3JCO - chains H and I of the 47 polymer chains in the assembly; structure by electron microscopy, 4.80 A resolution (low resolution: residue-level contacts below are approximate; hydrogen-bond / salt-bridge calls are withheld).

# Chain H
Protein: 26S protease regulatory subunit 7 homolog
Source organism: Saccharomyces cerevisiae S288c
Reference sequence: P33299 (PRS7_YEAST); residues 1-467 here = UniProt positions 1-467
Amino-acid sequence (467 residues; numbered 1 to 467; the number before each row is that of its first residue):
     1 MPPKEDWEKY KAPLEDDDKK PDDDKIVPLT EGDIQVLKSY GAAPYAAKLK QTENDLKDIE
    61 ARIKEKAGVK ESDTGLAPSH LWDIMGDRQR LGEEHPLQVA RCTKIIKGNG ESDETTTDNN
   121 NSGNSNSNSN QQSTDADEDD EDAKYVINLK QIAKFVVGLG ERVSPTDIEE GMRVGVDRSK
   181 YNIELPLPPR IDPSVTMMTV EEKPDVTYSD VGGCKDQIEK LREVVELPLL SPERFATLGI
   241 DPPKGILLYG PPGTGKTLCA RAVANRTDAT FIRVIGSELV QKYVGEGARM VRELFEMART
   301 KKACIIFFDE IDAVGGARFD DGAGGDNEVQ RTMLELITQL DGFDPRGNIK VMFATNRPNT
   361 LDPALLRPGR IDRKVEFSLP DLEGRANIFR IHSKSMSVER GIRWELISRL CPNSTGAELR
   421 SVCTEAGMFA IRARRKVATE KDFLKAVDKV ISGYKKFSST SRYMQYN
Disordered / not traced: 1-48, 78-94, 108-142, 457-467
Curated features (UniProtKB/Swiss-Prot):
  - binding site (ATP): Gly-250 to Thr-257
  - modified residue (Phosphoserine): Ser-164, Ser-231

# Chain I
Protein: 26S protease regulatory subunit 4 homolog
Source organism: Saccharomyces cerevisiae S288c
Reference sequence: P40327 (PRS4_YEAST); residue numbers follow UniProt; this construct covers 1-437
Amino-acid sequence (437 residues; numbered 1 to 437; the number before each row is that of its first residue):
     1 MGQGVSSGQD KKKKKGSNQK PKYEPPVQSK FGRKKRKGGP ATAEKLPNIY PSTRCKLKLL
    61 RMERIKDHLL LEEEFVSNSE ILKPFEKKQE EEKKQLEEIR GNPLSIGTLE EIIDDDHAIV
   121 TSPTMPDYYV SILSFVDKEL LEPGCSVLLH HKTMSIVGVL QDDADPMVSV MKMDKSPTES
   181 YSDIGGLESQ IQEIKESVEL PLTHPELYEE MGIKPPKGVI LYGAPGTGKT LLAKAVANQT
   241 SATFLRIVGS ELIQKYLGDG PRLCRQIFKV AGENAPSIVF IDEIDAIGTK RYDSNSGGER
   301 EIQRTMLELL NQLDGFDDRG DVKVIMATNK IETLDPALIR PGRIDRKILF ENPDLSTKKK
   361 ILGIHTSKMN LSEDVNLETL VTTKDDLSGA DIQAMCTEAG LLALRERRMQ VTAEDFKQAK
   421 ERVMKNKVEE NLEGLYL
Disordered / not traced: 1-87, 204-214, 424-437
Curated features (UniProtKB/Swiss-Prot):
  - binding site (ATP): Gly-223 to Thr-230
  - lipidation: Gly-2 (N-myristoyl glycine)
  - cross-link (Glycyl lysine isopeptide (Lys-Gly)): Lys-234 (interchain with G-Cter in ubiquitin), Lys-255 (interchain with G-Cter in ubiquitin), Lys-290 (interchain with G-Cter in ubiquitin)
  - mutagenesis: Lys-229 (K229Q: 73% loss of ATPase activity)

# Interface between chain H and chain I
Residue-residue contacts (90; chain H residue first):
  Lys-50(H) / Glu-92(I)
  Gln-51(H) / Lys-88(I)
  Gln-51(H) / Glu-91(I)
  Gln-51(H) / Glu-92(I)
  Gln-51(H) / Gln-95(I)
  Thr-52(H) / Gln-95(I)
  Asn-54(H) / Leu-96(I)
  Asn-54(H) / Ile-99(I)
  Asn-54(H) / Phe-135(I)
  Asp-55(H) / Gln-95(I)
  Asp-55(H) / Leu-96(I)
  Asp-55(H) / Ile-99(I)
  Lys-57(H) / Ser-134(I)
  Lys-57(H) / Phe-135(I)
  Asp-58(H) / Leu-96(I)
  Asp-58(H) / Ile-99(I)
  Asp-58(H) / Leu-133(I)
  Asp-58(H) / Ser-134(I)
  Asp-58(H) / Phe-135(I)
  Ile-59(H) / Ile-99(I)
  Arg-62(H) / Ile-99(I)
  Arg-62(H) / Arg-100(I)
  Arg-62(H) / Leu-133(I)
  Arg-62(H) / His-150(I)
  Arg-62(H) / Lys-152(I)
  Glu-65(H) / Ser-131(I)
  Glu-65(H) / Ile-132(I)
  Lys-66(H) / Lys-152(I)
  Val-69(H) / Lys-152(I)
  Val-69(H) / Thr-153(I)
  Val-69(H) / Ser-155(I)
  Ser-72(H) / Thr-153(I)
  Asp-73(H) / Lys-152(I)
  Asp-73(H) / Thr-153(I)
  Leu-76(H) / Tyr-128(I)
  Ala-77(H) / Tyr-128(I)
  His-95(H) / Tyr-129(I)
  Pro-96(H) / Glu-111(I)
  Pro-96(H) / Ile-119(I)
  Gln-98(H) / Glu-110(I)
  Arg-101(H) / Met-125(I)
  Gly-171(H) / Tyr-128(I)
  Met-172(H) / His-117(I)
  Met-172(H) / Tyr-129(I)
  Met-172(H) / Val-130(I)
  Met-172(H) / Thr-153(I)
  Arg-173(H) / Pro-126(I)
  Arg-173(H) / Asp-127(I)
  Arg-173(H) / Tyr-128(I)
  Ser-277(H) / Arg-300(I)
  Gln-281(H) / Arg-304(I)
  Lys-282(H) / Leu-257(I)
  Lys-282(H) / Arg-304(I)
  Ala-313(H) / Ser-294(I)
  Arg-318(H) / Asn-295(I)
  Asp-320(H) / Asp-293(I)
  Asp-320(H) / Asn-295(I)
  Asp-320(H) / Ser-296(I)
  Ala-323(H) / Ser-296(I)
  Asp-326(H) / Asn-295(I)
  Val-329(H) / Asn-295(I)
  Ser-395(H) / Arg-319(I)
  Met-396(H) / Arg-319(I)
  Ala-417(H) / Pro-341(I)
  Glu-418(H) / Pro-341(I)
  Arg-420(H) / Gly-342(I)
  Arg-420(H) / Arg-343(I)
  Ser-421(H) / Pro-341(I)
  Ser-421(H) / Gly-342(I)
  Ser-421(H) / Asp-345(I)
  Thr-424(H) / Pro-215(I)
  Thr-424(H) / Pro-216(I)
  Thr-424(H) / Gly-342(I)
  Thr-424(H) / Arg-343(I)
  Glu-425(H) / Pro-216(I)
  Glu-425(H) / Asp-345(I)
  Met-428(H) / Glu-196(I)
  Met-428(H) / Ser-197(I)
  Met-428(H) / Leu-200(I)
  Met-428(H) / Pro-216(I)
  Met-428(H) / Arg-346(I)
  Ile-431(H) / Leu-200(I)
  Ile-431(H) / Thr-203(I)
  Arg-432(H) / Glu-196(I)
  Arg-432(H) / Leu-200(I)
  Arg-432(H) / Arg-346(I)
  Lys-449(H) / Arg-346(I)
  Val-450(H) / Asp-345(I)
  Lys-456(H) / Ile-331(I)
  Lys-456(H) / Glu-332(I)
Interface residues without a listed pair, chain H (51 interface residues in all): Ala-61, Tyr-283, Asp-312, Gly-315, Gly-427
Interface residues without a listed pair, chain I (51 interface residues in all): Gln-89, Gly-101, Pro-201, Leu-307

# In short
The chain H/chain I interface involves 51 residues from each chain. UniProt lists 8 ATP-binding residues on
chain H; 8 ATP-binding residues and one mutagenesis site on chain I.
Here chain H is 26S protease regulatory subunit 7 homolog and chain I is 26S protease regulatory subunit 4
homolog, both from Saccharomyces cerevisiae S288c. Entry 3JCO (Structure of yeast 26S proteasome in M1 state
derived from Titan dataset) was determined by electron microscopy, deposited together with 3JCP.
